Entry 5YNY (X-ray diffraction, 2.30 A resolution); this record covers chains A and B.

# Chain A (and B)
Molecule: Allergen Der f 21
Source organism: Dermatophagoides farinae
Notes: chain B of this document is another copy of the same molecule, construct and numbering; everything in this record applies to it too
UniProt: B2GM84 (B2GM84_DERFA); residues 8-119 here correspond to UniProt positions 25-136 (UniProt number = residue number + 17)
Sequence (128 residues; numbered -8 to 119; the number before each row is that of its first residue; numbers below 1 keep their minus sign (Met-8 is residue -8)):
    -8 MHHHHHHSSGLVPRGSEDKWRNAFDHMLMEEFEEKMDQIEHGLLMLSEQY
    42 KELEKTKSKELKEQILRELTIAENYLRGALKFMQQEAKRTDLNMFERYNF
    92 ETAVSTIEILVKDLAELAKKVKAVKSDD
Unresolved in the structure: -8 to 2, 118-119 (chain B: -8 to 0, 117-119)
Differences from the reference sequence: initiating methionine (-8); expression tag (-7 to 7)

# Chain A / chain B interface
Pairs across the interface - 49 pairs, chain A then chain B:
  Arg5(A) - Gln55(B)
  Arg5(A) - Arg58(B)
  Arg12(A) - Gln55(B)
  Asn13(A) - Gln55(B)  hydrogen bond
  Asn13(A) - Arg58(B)
  Asn13(A) - Glu59(B)
  Asn13(A) - Ile62(B)
  Ala14(A) - Glu59(B)  hydrogen bond (backbone-side chain)
  Phe15(A) - Leu37(B)  hydrophobic
  Phe15(A) - Glu59(B)  hydrogen bond (backbone-side chain)
  Phe15(A) - Ile62(B)  hydrophobic
  Phe15(A) - Ala63(B)  hydrophobic
  Asp16(A) - Ile62(B)
  Met18(A) - Lys26(B)
  Met18(A) - Gln29(B)
  Leu19(A) - Tyr66(B)  hydrophobic
  Glu22(A) - Lys26(B)
  Glu22(A) - Tyr66(B)  hydrogen bond
  Glu25(A) - Glu22(B)
  Lys26(A) - Leu19(B)
  Lys26(A) - Glu22(B)
  Lys26(A) - Phe23(B)
  Gln29(A) - Met18(B)
  Gln29(A) - Glu22(B)  hydrogen bond
  Ile30(A) - Phe15(B)  hydrophobic
  Ile30(A) - Met18(B)
  Gly33(A) - Phe15(B)
  Leu37(A) - Phe15(B)  hydrophobic
  Gln40(A) - Gly1(B)
  Gln55(A) - Gly1(B)
  Gln55(A) - Arg5(B)  hydrogen bond
  Gln55(A) - Arg12(B)
  Gln55(A) - Asn13(B)  hydrogen bond
  Arg58(A) - Arg5(B)
  Glu59(A) - Asn13(B)
  Glu59(A) - Ala14(B)  hydrogen bond (side chain-backbone)
  Glu59(A) - Phe15(B)  hydrogen bond (side chain-backbone)
  Ile62(A) - Asn13(B)
  Ile62(A) - Phe15(B)  hydrophobic
  Ile62(A) - Asp16(B)
  Ile62(A) - Leu19(B)  hydrophobic
  Ile62(A) - Arg80(B)
  Asn65(A) - Phe73(B)
  Asn65(A) - Glu77(B)  hydrogen bond
  Tyr66(A) - Leu19(B)  hydrophobic
  Tyr66(A) - Phe73(B)  hydrophobic
  Phe73(A) - Tyr66(B)  hydrophobic
  Arg80(A) - Ile62(B)
  Asp82(A) - Arg58(B)  salt bridge
Other interface residues (no listed pair), chain A (29 interface residues in all): Leu34, Leu52, Ala63, Glu77
Other interface residues (no listed pair), chain B (28 interface residues in all): Ile30, Gly33, Leu34, Asn65, Asp82

# Summary
Chain A and chain B form an interface of 29 and 28 residues respectively, with 10 hydrogen bonds and 1 salt
bridge. Among the polar pairs are Asp82(A)-Arg58(B), Asn13(A)-Gln55(B) and Ala14(A)-Glu59(B).
Chain A and chain B are both Allergen Der f 21 (Dermatophagoides farinae); the structure, Structure of house
dust mite allergen Der F 21 in PEG2KMME, was determined by X-ray diffraction.
